9LUC - chains D and G of the 7 polymer chains in the assembly; structure by electron microscopy, 3.50 A resolution.

Chain D:
Protein: Flagellar motor protein MotA
From: Paenibacillus sp. TCA20
UniProtKB: A0A069DFV9 (A0A069DFV9_9BACL); numbering as in UniProt (aligned over 1-246)
Sequence (246 residues; numbered 1 to 246; the number before each row is that of its first residue):
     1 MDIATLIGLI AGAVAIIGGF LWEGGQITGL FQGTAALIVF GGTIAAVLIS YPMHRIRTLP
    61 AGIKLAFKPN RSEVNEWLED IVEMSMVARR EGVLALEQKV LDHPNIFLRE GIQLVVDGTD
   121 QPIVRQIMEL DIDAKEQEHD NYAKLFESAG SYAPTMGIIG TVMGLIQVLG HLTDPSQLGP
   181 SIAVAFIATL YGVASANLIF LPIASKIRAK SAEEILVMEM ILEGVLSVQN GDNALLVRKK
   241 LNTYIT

Chain G:
Protein: Chimeric B subunit of MotA1B1 from Paenibacillus sp. TCA20 and MotAB from E. coli
From: Paenibacillus sp. TCA20
Sequence (49 residues; numbered 12 to 60; the number before each row is that of its first residue):
    12 GSPHDRWMIT YADLITLLLI FFVMMYAMSR LDASKYEEVT SSLQTTFQS

Chain D / chain G interface:
Residue-residue contacts (12):
  Ile166(D) with Phe58(G)
  Leu169(D) with Leu54(G), hydrophobic
  Gly170(D) with Gln55(G); Phe58(G)
  His171(D) with Ser60(G)
  Leu172(D) with Tyr47(G); Thr51(G)
  Thr173(D) with Gln55(G), hydrogen bond
  Asp174(D) with Tyr47(G), hydrogen bond (backbone-side chain)
  Ser176(D) with Leu42(G); Tyr47(G), hydrogen bond (backbone-side chain)
  Leu178(D) with Tyr47(G)
Other interface residues (no listed pair), chain D (11 interface residues in all): Pro175, Gln177

Overview:
11 residues of chain D and 7 residues of chain G are in contact, with 3 hydrogen bonds. Among the polar pairs
are Thr173(D)-Gln55(G), Asp174(D)-Tyr47(G) and Ser176(D)-Tyr47(G).
Here chain D is Flagellar motor protein MotA and chain G is Chimeric B subunit of MotA1B1 from Paenibacillus
sp. TCA20 and MotAB from E. coli, both from Paenibacillus sp. TCA20. Entry 9LUC (The chimeric flagellar motor
complex between MotA1B1 from Paenibacillus sp. TCA20 and MotAB from E.coli, state ...) was determined by
electron microscopy (same publication as 9LU9 and 9LUB).
